PDB entry 9PBV | electron microscopy, 3.91 A resolution | chains H and I of the 12 polymer chains in the assembly

== Chain H ==
Molecule: Synaptosomal-associated protein 25
From: Rattus norvegicus
UniProtKB: P60881 (SNP25_RAT); residues 1-206 here = UniProt positions 1-206
Amino-acid sequence (222 residues; row label = number of the first residue in the row; numbers below 1 keep their minus sign (Met-15 is residue -15)):
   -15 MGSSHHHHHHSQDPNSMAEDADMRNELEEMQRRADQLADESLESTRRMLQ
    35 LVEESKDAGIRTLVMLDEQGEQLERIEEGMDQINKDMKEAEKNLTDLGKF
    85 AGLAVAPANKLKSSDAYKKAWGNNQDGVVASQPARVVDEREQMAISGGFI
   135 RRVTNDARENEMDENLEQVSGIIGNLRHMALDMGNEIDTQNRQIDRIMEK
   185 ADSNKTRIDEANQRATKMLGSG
Disordered / not traced: -15 to -1, 83-129, 205-206
Sequence notes: expression tag (-15 to 0); conflict Ala85 (Cys in P60881), Ala88 (Cys in P60881), Ala90 (Cys in P60881), Ala92 (Cys in P60881)
Swiss-Prot annotation at these positions:
  - region: Gly111 to Val120 (Interaction with ZDHHC13 and ZDHHC17)
  - site ((Microbial infection) Cleavage): Arg180, Ile181, Gln197, Arg198
  - modified residue: Thr138 (Phosphothreonine), Ser154 (Phosphoserine), Ser187 (Phosphoserine)
  - mutagenesis: Val113 (V113A: Inhibits interaction with ZDHHC13 and ZDHHC17), Gln116 (Q116A: Inhibits interaction with ZDHHC13 and ZDHHC17), Pro117 (P117A: Inhibits interaction with ZDHHC13 and ZDHHC17)

== Chain I ==
Molecule: Alpha-soluble NSF attachment protein
From: Rattus norvegicus
UniProtKB: P54921 (SNAA_RAT); residues 1-295 here = UniProt positions 1-295
Amino-acid sequence (296 residues; numbered 0 to 295; the number before each row is that of its first residue; numbering starts at 0):
     0 GMDTSGKQAEAMALLAEAERKVKNSQSFFSGLFGGSSKIEEACEIYARAA
    50 NMFKMAKNWSAAGNAFCQAAQLHLQLQSKHDAATCFVDAGNAFKKADPQE
   100 AINCLMRAIEIYTDMGRFTIAAKHHISIAEIYETELVDVEKAIAHYEQSA
   150 DYYKGEESNSSANKCLLKVAGYAAQLEQYQKAIDIYEQVGTSAMDSPLLK
   200 YSAKDYFFKAALCHFCIDMLNAKLAVQKYEELFPAFSDSRECKLMKKLLE
   250 AHEEQNVDSYTESVKEYDSISRLDQWLTTMLLRIKKTIQGDEEDLR
Disordered / not traced: 287-295
Sequence notes: expression tag (0)

== How chain H and chain I interact ==
Contacting residue pairs - 13 pairs, chain H then chain I:
  Arg30(H) - Ser268(I)  hydrogen bond
  Gln34(H) - Ser268(I)
  Gln34(H) - Ile269(I)
  Glu37(H) - Arg239(I)  salt bridge
  Ile44(H) - Ser201(I)
  Leu47(H) - Leu197(I)  hydrophobic
  Val48(H) - Leu198(I)  hydrophobic
  Asp51(H) - Ser159(I)
  Asp51(H) - Leu197(I)
  Glu52(H) - Ser159(I)
  Glu55(H) - Asn158(I)
  Glu55(H) - Ser159(I)
  Arg59(H) - Ser157(I)
Also at the interface, not in a pair above, chain H (12 interface residues in all): Leu33, Asp166
Also at the interface, not in a pair above, chain I (11 interface residues in all): Ser160, Pro196

== In short ==
12 residues of chain H face 11 of chain I across their interface, with 1 hydrogen bond and 1 salt bridge.
Polar pairs include Glu37(H)-Arg239(I) and Arg30(H)-Ser268(I). Curated annotation (UniProt) lists 3
mutagenesis sites on chain H.
Here chain H is Synaptosomal-associated protein 25 and chain I is Alpha-soluble NSF attachment protein, both
from Rattus norvegicus. Entry 9PBV (21bin20S complex (NSF-alphaSNAP-2:1 syntaxin-1a:SNAP-25), non-hydrolyzing,
class 11) was determined by electron microscopy, deposited together with 9OJR, 9OJU, 9OJZ, 9OK3, 9OK5, 9OKC
and 17 further entries.
